7XKF - chains A and N of the 5 polymer chains in the assembly; structure by electron microscopy, 2.40 A resolution.

== Chain A ==
Protein: Guanine nucleotide-binding protein G(s) subunit alpha isoforms short
Source organism: Homo sapiens
UniProt: P63092 (GNAS2_HUMAN); residue numbers follow UniProt; this construct covers 1-394
Chain sequence (394 residues; row label = number of the first residue in the row):
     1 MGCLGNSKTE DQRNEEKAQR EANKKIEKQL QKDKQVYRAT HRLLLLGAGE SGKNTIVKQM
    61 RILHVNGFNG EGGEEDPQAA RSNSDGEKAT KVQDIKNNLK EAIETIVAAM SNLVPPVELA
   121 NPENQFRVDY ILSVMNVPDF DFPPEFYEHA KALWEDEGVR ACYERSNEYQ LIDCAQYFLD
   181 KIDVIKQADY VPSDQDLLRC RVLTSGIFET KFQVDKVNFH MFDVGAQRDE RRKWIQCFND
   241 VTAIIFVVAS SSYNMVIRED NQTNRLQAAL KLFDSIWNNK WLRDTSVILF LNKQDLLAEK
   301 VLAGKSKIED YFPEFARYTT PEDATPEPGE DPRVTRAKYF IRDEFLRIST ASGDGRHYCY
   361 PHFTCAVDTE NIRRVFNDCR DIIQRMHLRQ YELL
Disordered / not traced: 1-9, 59-204, 252-262, 305-306
Sequence notes: engineered mutation Asn54 (Ser in P63092), Ala226 (Gly in P63092), Ala268 (Glu in P63092), Lys271 (Asn in P63092), Asp274 (Lys in P63092), Lys280 (Arg in P63092), Asp284 (Thr in P63092), Thr285 (Ile in P63092)

== Chain N ==
Protein: NB35
Source organism: Camelus bactrianus
Chain sequence (128 residues; numbered 1 to 128; the number before each row is that of its first residue):
     1 QVQLQESGGG LVQPGGSLRL SCAASGFTFS NYKMNWVRQA PGKGLEWVSD ISQSGASISY
    61 TGSVKGRFTI SRDNAKNTLY LQMNSLKPED TAVYYCARCP APFTRDCFDV TSTTYAYRGQ
   121 GTQVTVSS
Cystine bridges: Cys22-Cys96, Cys99-Cys107

== How chain A and chain N interact ==
Pairs across the interface (31; chain A residue first):
  Arg228(A) - Thr114(N)  hydrogen bond
  Asp229(A) - Ser112(N)
  Asp229(A) - Thr113(N)  hydrogen bond (side chain-backbone)
  Glu230(A) - Asp109(N)
  Glu230(A) - Ser112(N)
  Glu230(A) - Thr114(N)
  Glu230(A) - Tyr115(N)
  Arg231(A) - Phe108(N)
  Arg231(A) - Asp109(N)  hydrogen bond (backbone-side chain)
  Arg232(A) - Pro100(N)
  Arg232(A) - Asp109(N)  salt bridge
  Arg232(A) - Tyr115(N)
  Thr263(A) - Lys43(N)
  Gln267(A) - Trp47(N)
  Gln267(A) - Thr61(N)
  Lys271(A) - Trp47(N)
  Lys271(A) - Asp50(N)  salt bridge
  Leu272(A) - Phe108(N)  hydrophobic
  Ser275(A) - Asp106(N)
  Ser275(A) - Cys107(N)  hydrogen bond (side chain-backbone)
  Ser275(A) - Phe108(N)
  Asn278(A) - Arg105(N)  hydrogen bond
  Asn278(A) - Asp106(N)
  Asn279(A) - Asp106(N)  hydrogen bond
  Lys280(A) - Asp106(N)
  Arg283(A) - Arg105(N)
  Tyr311(A) - Gly62(N)
  Tyr311(A) - Ser63(N)
  Pro313(A) - Gly62(N)
  Pro313(A) - Lys65(N)
  Ser352(A) - Arg105(N)
Other interface residues (no listed pair), chain A (22 interface residues in all): Ile235, Asn264, Ile276, Asp310, Glu314
Other interface residues (no listed pair), chain N (19 interface residues in all): Gly44, Glu46

== Summary ==
22 residues of chain A and 19 residues of chain N are in contact; the contacts include 6 hydrogen bonds and 2
salt bridges. Polar contacts include Arg232(A)-Asp109(N), Lys271(A)-Asp50(N) and Arg228(A)-Thr114(N).
Chain A is Guanine nucleotide-binding protein G(s) subunit alpha isoforms short (Homo sapiens) and chain N is
NB35 (Camelus bactrianus); the structure, Cryo-EM structure of DHEA-ADGRG2-BT-Gs complex at lower state, was
determined by electron microscopy, deposited together with 7XKD and 7XKE.
